Entry 4Z2M (X-ray diffraction, 2.98 A resolution); this record covers chains B and I of the 5 polymer chains in the assembly.

[Chain B]
Molecule: FACT complex subunit SPT16
From: Homo sapiens
UniProtKB: Q9Y5B9 (SP16H_HUMAN); residues 644-930 here = UniProt positions 644-930
Chain sequence (287 residues; row label = number of the first residue in the row):
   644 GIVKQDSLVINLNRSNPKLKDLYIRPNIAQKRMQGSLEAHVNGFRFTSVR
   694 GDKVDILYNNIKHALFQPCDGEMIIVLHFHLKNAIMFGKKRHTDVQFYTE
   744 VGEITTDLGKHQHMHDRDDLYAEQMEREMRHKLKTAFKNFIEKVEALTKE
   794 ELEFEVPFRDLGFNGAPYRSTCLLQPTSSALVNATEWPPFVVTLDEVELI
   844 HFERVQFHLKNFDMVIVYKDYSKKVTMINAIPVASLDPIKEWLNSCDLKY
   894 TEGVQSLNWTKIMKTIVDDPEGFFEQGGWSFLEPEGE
Unresolved in the structure: 644-645, 751-760, 927-930
UniProt features mapped onto this chain:
  - modified residue: S650 (Phosphoserine), S658 (Phosphoserine), K732 (N6-acetyllysine), K786 (N6-acetyllysine), T903 (Phosphothreonine), K904 (N6-acetyllysine)
  - cross-link: K647 (Glycyl lysine isopeptide (Lys-Gly) (interchain with G-Cter in SUMO2))
  - natural variant: R734 (R734W: In NEDDFAC; uncertain significance)
Reported in the primary citation:
  - conformationally variable residues (side-chain flip): L852

[Chain I]
Molecule: Histone H3.1
From: Homo sapiens
UniProtKB: P68431 (H31_HUMAN); residues 34-135 here correspond to UniProt positions 35-136 (UniProt number = residue number + 1)
Chain sequence (102 residues; row label = number of the first residue in the row):
    34 GVKKPHRYRPGTVALREIRRYQKSTELLIRKLPFQRLVREIAQDFKTDLR
    84 FQSSAVMALQEACEAYLVGLFEDTNLCAIHAKRVTIMPKDIQLARRIRGE
   134 RA
Unresolved in the structure: 34-59
UniProt features mapped onto this chain:
  - modified residue: K36 (N6,N6,N6-trimethyllysine), K37 (N6-methyllysine), Y41 (Phosphotyrosine), K56 (N6,N6,N6-trimethyllysine), S57 (Phosphoserine), K64 (N6-(2-hydroxyisobutyryl)lysine), K79 (N6,N6,N6-trimethyllysine), T80 (Phosphothreonine), S86 (Phosphoserine), T107 (Phosphothreonine), K115 (N6-acetyllysine), K122 (N6-(2-hydroxyisobutyryl)lysine)
Reported in the primary citation:
  - mutagenesis - E105A/K122A/R129A: decreased binding to hMid-AID

[Interface between chain B and chain I]
Contacting residue pairs (18):
  A809(B) with I112(I), hydrophobic
  R812(B) with N108(I); I112(I); K115(I); R116(I), hydrogen bond (side chain-backbone); V117(I)
  S813(B) with I112(I)
  T814(B) with I112(I)
  R847(B) with E105(I), salt bridge
  L852(B) with V101(I), hydrophobic; E105(I)
  K853(B) with G102(I); E105(I), hydrogen bond (backbone-side chain); D106(I), salt bridge; R131(I)
  N854(B) with E105(I), hydrogen bond (backbone-side chain)
  A873(B) with N108(I); L109(I), hydrophobic
Also at the interface, not in a pair above, chain B (10 interface residues in all): H851
The authors on this interface:
  - pairs named by the authors: L852(B)-V101(I) (hydrophobic contact)
  - interface residues, chain B: R847(B)
  - interface residues, chain I: E105(I)

[Overview]
10 residues of chain B and 11 residues of chain I are in contact, with 3 hydrogen bonds and 2 salt bridges.
Polar pairs include R847(B)-E105(I), K853(B)-D106(I) and R812(B)-R116(I). The authors report a hydrophobic
contact between L852(B) and V101(I). The paper reports that E105A/K122A/R129A of chain I reduce binding to
hMid-AID; interface residues R847(B) and E105(I).
Here chain B is FACT complex subunit SPT16 and chain I is Histone H3.1, both from Homo sapiens. Entry 4Z2M
(Crystal structure of human SPT16 Mid-AID/H3-H4 tetramer FACT Histone complex) was determined by X-ray
diffraction together with 4Z2N from the same study.
